Entry 9FVE (X-ray diffraction, 2.81 A resolution); this record covers chains M and Q of the 24 polymer chains in the assembly.

Chain M (and Q):
Molecule: Sialic acid-binding periplasmic protein SiaP
From: Vicugna pacos
Notes: chain Q of this document is another copy of the same molecule, construct and numbering; everything in this record applies to it too
UniProt: Q9KR64 (SIAP_VIBCH); residues 0-299 here correspond to UniProt positions 22-321 (UniProt number = residue number + 22)
Amino-acid sequence (303 residues; each row starts with the number of its first residue; numbers below 1 keep their minus sign (Gly-3 is residue -3)):
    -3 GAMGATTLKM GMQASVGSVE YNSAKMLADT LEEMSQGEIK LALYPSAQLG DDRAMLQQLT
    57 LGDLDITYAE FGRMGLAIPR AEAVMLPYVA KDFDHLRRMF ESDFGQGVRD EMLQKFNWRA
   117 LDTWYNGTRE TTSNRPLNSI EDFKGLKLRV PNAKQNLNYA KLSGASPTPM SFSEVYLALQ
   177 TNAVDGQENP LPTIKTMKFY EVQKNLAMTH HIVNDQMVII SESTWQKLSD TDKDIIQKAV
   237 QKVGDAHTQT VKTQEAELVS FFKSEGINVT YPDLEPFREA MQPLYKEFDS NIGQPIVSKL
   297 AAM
Not modelled in the structure: -3 to 0
Construct notes: expression tag (-3 to -1); conflict Gly0 (Ala22 in Q9KR64); engineered mutation Ala73 (Trp95 in Q9KR64)
Residues lining bound ligands: N-acetyl-beta-neuraminic acid (SLB): Gln9, Asp48, Tyr64, Ala65, Glu66, Arg69, Met81, Arg125, Arg145, Pro147, Ala149, Asn152, Phe168, Glu184, Asn185, Asn210, Gln212

Chain M / chain Q interface:
Contacting residue pairs (5):
  Gln176(M) with Thr227(Q)
  Thr177(M) with Ser31(Q); Glu34(Q)
  Glu197(M) with Thr227(Q)
  Val198(M) with Thr227(Q)
Other interface residues (no listed pair), chain M (5 interface residues in all): Leu173
Other interface residues (no listed pair), chain Q (5 interface residues in all): Met30, Gln32

In short:
The chain M/chain Q interface involves 5 residues from each chain. Bound to chain M: N-acetyl-beta-neuraminic
acid.
Both chains are Sialic acid-binding periplasmic protein SiaP (Vicugna pacos). Entry 9FVE (Crystal structure of
VcSiaP W73A mutant in complex with sialic acid and a VHH antibody (VHH_VcP#2)) was determined by X-ray
diffraction together with 9FVB from the same study.
